PDB entry 1KEN | X-ray diffraction, 3.50 A resolution | chains C and U of the 10 polymer chains in the assembly

Chain C:
Name: hemagglutinin HA1
From: Influenza A virus (A/X-31(H3N2))
Amino-acid sequence (328 residues; row label = number of the first residue in the row):
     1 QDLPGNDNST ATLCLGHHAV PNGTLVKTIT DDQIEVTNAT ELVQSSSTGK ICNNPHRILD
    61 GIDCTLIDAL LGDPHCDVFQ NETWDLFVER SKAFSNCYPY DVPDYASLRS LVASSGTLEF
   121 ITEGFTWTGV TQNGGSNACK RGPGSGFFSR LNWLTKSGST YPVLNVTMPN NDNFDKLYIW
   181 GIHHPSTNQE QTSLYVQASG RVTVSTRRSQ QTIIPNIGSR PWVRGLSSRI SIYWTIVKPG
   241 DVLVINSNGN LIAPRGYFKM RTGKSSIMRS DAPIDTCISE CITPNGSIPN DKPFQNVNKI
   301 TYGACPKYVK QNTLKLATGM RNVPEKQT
Disordered / not traced: 1-8
Disulfide bonds: Cys-52/Cys-277, Cys-64/Cys-76, Cys-97/Cys-139, Cys-281/Cys-305
Covalent attachments: glycan linked to Asn-165

Chain U:
Name: influenza virus infectivity neutralizing antibody (light chain)
From: Mus musculus
Notes: antibody fragment or engineered binder
Amino-acid sequence (213 residues; numbered 1 to 213; the number before each row is that of its first residue):
     1 QIVLTQSPAI MSASPGEKVT LTCSASSTIT SSFLYWYQQK PGSSPKLWIY STSNLASGVP
    61 ARFSGSGSGT SYSLTISSLE AEDGASYFCH QWETFPRTFG GGTKLEIKRA DAAPTVSIFP
   121 PSKIQLTSGG ASVVCFLNNF YPKDINVKWK IDGSERQNGV LNSWTDQDSK DSTYSMSSTL
   181 TLTKDEYERH NSYTCEATHK TSTSPIVKSF NRN
Disulfide bonds: Cys-23/Cys-89, Cys-135/Cys-195

Interface between chain C and chain U:
Contacting residue pairs - 10 pairs, chain C then chain U:
  Asn-137(C) with Ser-31(U); Ser-32(U)
  Lys-156(C) with Leu-55(U), hydrogen bond (side chain-backbone); Ala-56(U)
  Gly-158(C) with Val-59(U); Pro-60(U); Ala-61(U)
  Thr-192(C) with Ser-57(U)
  Ser-193(C) with Ser-57(U)
  Leu-194(C) with Tyr-50(U)
Also at the interface, not in a pair above, chain C (8 interface residues in all): Ser-157, Ser-159
Also at the interface, not in a pair above, chain U (10 interface residues in all): Gly-58

Overview:
The interface between chain C and chain U involves 8 residues on one side and 10 on the other; the contacts
include 1 hydrogen bond. Its one hydrogen-bonded contact is Lys-156(C)/Leu-55(U).
Chain C is hemagglutinin HA1 (Influenza A virus (A/X-31(H3N2))) and chain U is influenza virus infectivity
neutralizing antibody (light chain) (Mus musculus); the structure, Influenza virus hemagglutinin complexed
with an antibody that prevents the hemagglutinin low ph fusogenic transition, was determined by X-ray
diffraction.
